3X1V - chains J and D of the 10 polymer chains in the assembly; structure by X-ray diffraction, 2.92 A resolution.

# Chain J
Molecule: 146-nt DNA strand
Sequence (146 nucleotides; each row starts with the number of its first residue):
   147 ATCAATATCC ACCTGCAGAT TCTACCAAAA GTGTATTTGG AAACTGCTCC ATCAAAAGGC
   207 ATGTTCAGCT GAATTCAGCT GAACATGCCT TTTGATGGAG CAGTTTCCAA ATACACTTTT
   267 GGTAGAATCT GCAGGTGGAT ATTGAT
Ion coordination: Mn2+ site 1: DG185, DG186; Mn2+ site 2 near DG267 (its only coordinating residue here); Mn2+ site 3 near DG280 (its only coordinating residue here)

# Chain D
Molecule: Histone H2B type 1-A
Organism: Mus musculus
Reference sequence: P70696 (H2B1A_MOUSE); residues 0-125 here correspond to UniProt positions 2-127 (UniProt number = residue number + 2)
Chain sequence (126 residues; numbered 0 to 125; the number before each row is that of its first residue; numbering starts at 0):
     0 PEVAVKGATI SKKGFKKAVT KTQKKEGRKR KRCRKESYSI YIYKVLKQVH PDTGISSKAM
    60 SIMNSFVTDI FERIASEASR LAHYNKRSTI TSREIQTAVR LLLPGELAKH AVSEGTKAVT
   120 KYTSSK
Unresolved in the structure: 0-26
Ion coordination: Mn2+ near Val-48 (its only coordinating residue here)
Swiss-Prot annotation at these positions:
  - modified residue: Pro-0 (N-acetylproline), Lys-5 (N6-acetyllysine), Lys-11 (N6-acetyllysine), Lys-12 (N6-acetyllysine), Lys-15 (N6-acetyllysine), Lys-16 (N6-acetyllysine), Lys-20 (N6-acetyllysine), Lys-23 (N6-acetyllysine), Lys-34 (N6-crotonyllysine), Ser-36 (Phosphoserine), Lys-43 (N6-lactoyllysine), Lys-46 (N6-methyllysine), Lys-57 (N6,N6-dimethyllysine), Arg-79 (Dimethylated arginine), Lys-85 (N6,N6,N6-trimethyllysine), Arg-86 (Omega-N-methylarginine), Arg-92 (Omega-N-methylarginine), Lys-108 (N6-lactoyllysine), Thr-115 (Phosphothreonine), Lys-116 (N6-lactoyllysine) and 1 more in UniProt
  - cross-link (Glycyl lysine isopeptide (Lys-Gly)): Lys-5 (interchain with G-Cter in SUMO2), Lys-20 (interchain with G-Cter in SUMO2), Lys-34 (interchain with G-Cter in ubiquitin), Lys-120 (interchain with G-Cter in ubiquitin)

# Chain J / chain D interface
Pairs across the interface (19):
  DT191(J) / Lys-30(D)  hydrogen bond to the base
  DG192(J) / Lys-28(D)  phosphate contact
  DG192(J) / Lys-30(D)  sugar contact
  DC193(J) / Lys-28(D)  phosphate contact
  DC193(J) / Arg-29(D)  phosphate contact
  DG268(J) / Arg-33(D)  sugar contact
  DG268(J) / Ile-39(D)  phosphate contact
  DG268(J) / Tyr-40(D)  hydrogen bond to the phosphate
  DG268(J) / Lys-43(D)  salt bridge to the phosphate
  DT269(J) / Arg-33(D)  sugar contact
  DT269(J) / Lys-34(D)  phosphate contact
  DT269(J) / Glu-35(D)  phosphate contact
  DT269(J) / Ser-36(D)  hydrogen bond to the phosphate
  DT269(J) / Ile-39(D)  phosphate contact
  DA270(J) / Arg-31(D)  phosphate contact
  DA270(J) / Arg-33(D)  phosphate contact
  DA270(J) / Lys-34(D)  hydrogen bond to the phosphate
  DG271(J) / Arg-29(D)  salt bridge to the phosphate
  DG271(J) / Arg-31(D)  salt bridge to the phosphate
Interface residues without a listed pair, chain D (13 interface residues in all): Arg-27, Cys-32

# Summary
Chain J and chain D form an interface of 7 and 13 residues respectively, with 4 hydrogen bonds and 3 salt
bridges. Among the polar pairs are DT191(J)/Lys-30(D), DG268(J)/Tyr-40(D) and DT269(J)/Ser-36(D). The Mn2+
site 1 is built by DG185(J) and DG186(J).
Chain J is a 146-nt DNA strand and chain D is Histone H2B type 1-A (Mus musculus); the structure, Crystal
structure of nucleosome core particle in the presence of histone variant involved in reprogramming, was
determined by X-ray diffraction together with 3X1S, 3X1T and 3X1U from the same study.
